Entry 9GB1 (electron microscopy, 2.71 A resolution); this record covers chains S and j of the 36 polymer chains in the assembly.

# Chain S (and j)
Molecule: gp56 - Tail tube protein
Source organism: Clostridioides difficile
Notes: chain j of this document is another copy of the same molecule, construct and numbering; everything in this record applies to it too
UniProt: A0A9X8RMX9 (A0A9X8RMX9_CLODI); residues 1-137 here = UniProt positions 1-137
Amino-acid sequence (137 residues; each row starts with the number of its first residue):
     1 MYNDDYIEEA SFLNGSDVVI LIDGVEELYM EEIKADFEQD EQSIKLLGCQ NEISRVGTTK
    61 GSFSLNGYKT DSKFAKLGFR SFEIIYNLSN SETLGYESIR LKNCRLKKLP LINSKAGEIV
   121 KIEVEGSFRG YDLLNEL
Disordered / not traced: 1-6, 137

# Interface between chain S and chain j
Residue-residue contacts - 22 pairs, chain S then chain j:
  Gly-15(S) / Leu-47(j)
  Ser-16(S) / Leu-47(j)
  Ser-16(S) / Gly-48(j)
  Ser-16(S) / Gln-50(j)
  Val-18(S) / Leu-47(j)
  Val-18(S) / Gly-48(j)
  Ile-20(S) / Leu-47(j)  hydrophobic
  Leu-28(S) / Leu-46(j)
  Tyr-29(S) / Leu-46(j)  hydrophobic
  Met-30(S) / Leu-46(j)
  Met-30(S) / Leu-47(j)  hydrogen bond (backbone-backbone)
  Glu-31(S) / Leu-47(j)
  Glu-32(S) / Leu-47(j)
  Ile-33(S) / Leu-47(j)  hydrophobic
  Tyr-68(S) / Ile-44(j)  hydrophobic
  Tyr-68(S) / Lys-45(j)
  Tyr-68(S) / Leu-46(j)  hydrophobic
  Gly-117(S) / Gln-42(j)  hydrogen bond (backbone-side chain)
  Gly-117(S) / Thr-58(j)
  Ile-119(S) / Gln-42(j)
  Ile-119(S) / Ile-44(j)  hydrophobic
  Ile-119(S) / Arg-55(j)
Also at the interface, not in a pair above, chain S (15 interface residues in all): Asp-17, Glu-118
Also at the interface, not in a pair above, chain j (12 interface residues in all): Ser-43, Cys-49, Gly-57

# Summary
15 residues of chain S and 12 residues of chain j are in contact, with 2 hydrogen bonds. Polar contacts
include Gly-117(S)/Gln-42(j) and Met-30(S)/Leu-47(j).
Both chains are gp56 - Tail tube protein (Clostridioides difficile). Entry 9GB1 (Extended phiCD508 tail) was
determined by electron microscopy, deposited together with 9G8S, 9GB0, 9GB2, 9GB5 and 9GB7.
